PDB entry 6VVI | X-ray diffraction, 2.15 A resolution | chains AAA and CCC of the 4 polymer chains in the assembly

== Chain AAA (and CCC) ==
Molecule: 4-hydroxy-tetrahydrodipicolinate synthase 1, chloroplastic
From: Arabidopsis thaliana
Notes: EC 4.3.3.7; chain CCC of this document is another copy of the same molecule, construct and numbering; everything in this record applies to it too
Reference sequence: Q9LZX6 (DAPA1_ARATH); residue numbers follow UniProt; this construct covers 49-365
Amino-acid sequence (321 residues; numbered 45 to 365; the number before each row is that of its first residue):
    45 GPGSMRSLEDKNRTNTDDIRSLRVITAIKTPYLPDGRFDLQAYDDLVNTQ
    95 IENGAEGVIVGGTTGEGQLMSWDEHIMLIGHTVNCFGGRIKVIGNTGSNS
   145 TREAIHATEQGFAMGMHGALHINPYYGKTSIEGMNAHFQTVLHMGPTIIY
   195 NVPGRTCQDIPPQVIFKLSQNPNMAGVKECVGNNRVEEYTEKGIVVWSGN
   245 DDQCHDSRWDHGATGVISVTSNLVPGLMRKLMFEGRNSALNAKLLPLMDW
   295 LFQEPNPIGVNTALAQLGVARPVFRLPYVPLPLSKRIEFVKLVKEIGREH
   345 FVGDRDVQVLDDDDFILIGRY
Not modelled in the structure: 45-57 (chain CCC: 45-56)
Differences from the reference sequence: expression tag (45-48)
Reported in the primary citation:
  - catalytic residues: T107, Y170, Y194
  - self-association interface (contacts with another copy of this molecule); pairs are residue here / residue on that copy: C201-C201 (disulfide), Y170
  - conformationally variable residues (side-chain flip): W116, I120, H150
  - contacts within the chain: W116-Q154 (hydrogen bond)
  - mutagenesis - C201G (1.8 +/- 0.06 uM): unchanged catalytic activity on lysine

== How chain AAA and chain CCC interact ==
Contacting residue pairs (24; chain AAA residue first):
  R81(AAA) - E153(CCC)  salt bridge
  L84(AAA) - A157(CCC)  hydrophobic
  W116(AAA) - D117(CCC)  hydrogen bond
  D117(AAA) - W116(CCC)
  D117(AAA) - H150(CCC)  salt bridge
  D117(AAA) - Q154(CCC)  hydrogen bond
  I120(AAA) - I120(CCC)  hydrophobic
  M121(AAA) - Q154(CCC)
  M121(AAA) - M158(CCC)
  H125(AAA) - A157(CCC)  hydrogen bond (side chain-backbone)
  H125(AAA) - M158(CCC)
  V127(AAA) - N128(CCC)
  N128(AAA) - V127(CCC)
  N128(AAA) - M158(CCC)
  N128(AAA) - G159(CCC)
  Q154(AAA) - D117(CCC)  hydrogen bond
  Q154(AAA) - M121(CCC)
  A157(AAA) - L84(CCC)  hydrophobic
  A157(AAA) - M121(CCC)  hydrophobic
  A157(AAA) - H125(CCC)  hydrogen bond (backbone-side chain)
  M158(AAA) - M121(CCC)
  M158(AAA) - N128(CCC)
  M158(AAA) - M158(CCC)  hydrophobic
  G159(AAA) - N128(CCC)
Also at the interface, not in a pair above, chain AAA (15 interface residues in all): E118, G124
Also at the interface, not in a pair above, chain CCC (16 interface residues in all): E118, G124
Interface features reported in the paper:
  - residue pairs: D117(CCC)-W116(AAA) (hydrogen bond)

== Overview ==
15 residues of chain AAA and 16 residues of chain CCC are in contact; the contacts include 5 hydrogen bonds
and 2 salt bridges. Among the polar pairs are R81(AAA)-E153(CCC), D117(AAA)-H150(CCC) and W116(AAA)-D117(CCC).
The paper describes a hydrogen bond between D117(CCC) and W116(AAA). The paper reports catalytic residues
T107(AAA), Y170(AAA) and Y194(AAA); C201G of chain AAA leaves catalytic activity on lysine unchanged.
Both chains are 4-hydroxy-tetrahydrodipicolinate synthase 1, chloroplastic (Arabidopsis thaliana). Entry 6VVI
(Arabidopsis thaliana dihydrodipicolinate synthase isoform 1 (DHDPS1)) was determined by X-ray diffraction
together with 6VVH from the same study.
